PDB entry 7JWS | X-ray diffraction, 1.60 A resolution | chain A

== Chain A ==
Protein: Retinal dehydrogenase 1
From: Homo sapiens
UniProtKB: V9HW83 (V9HW83_HUMAN); numbering as in UniProt (aligned over 1-501)
Amino-acid sequence (501 residues; each row starts with the number of its first residue):
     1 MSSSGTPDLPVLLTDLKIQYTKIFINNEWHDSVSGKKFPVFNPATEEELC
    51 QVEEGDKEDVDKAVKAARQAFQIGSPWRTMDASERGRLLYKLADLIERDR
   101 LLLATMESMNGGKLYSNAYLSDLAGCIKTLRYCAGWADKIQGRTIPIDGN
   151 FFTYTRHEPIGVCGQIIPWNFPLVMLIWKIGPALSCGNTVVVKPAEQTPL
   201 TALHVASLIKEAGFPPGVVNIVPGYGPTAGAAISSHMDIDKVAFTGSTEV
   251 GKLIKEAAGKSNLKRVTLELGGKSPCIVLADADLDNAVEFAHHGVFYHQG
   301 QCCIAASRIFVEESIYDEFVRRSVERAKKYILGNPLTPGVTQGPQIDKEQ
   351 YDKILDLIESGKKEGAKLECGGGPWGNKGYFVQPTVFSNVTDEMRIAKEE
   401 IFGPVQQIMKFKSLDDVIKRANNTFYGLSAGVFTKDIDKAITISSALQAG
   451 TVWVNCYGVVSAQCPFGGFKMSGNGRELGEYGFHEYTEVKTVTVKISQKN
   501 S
Unresolved in the structure: 1-7
Sequence notes: engineered mutation Ser121 (Asn in V9HW83)
Ion coordination: ytterbium (III) ion: Asp283, Asp285
Small-molecule neighbours: VLY (1-methyl-5-phenyl-6-{[(1R)-1-phenylethyl]sulfanyl}-1,5-dihydro-4H-pyrazolo[3,4-d]pyrimidin-4-one): Ser121, Asp122, Gly125, Thr129, Phe171, Val174, Met175, Trp178, Tyr297, Cys302, Ile304, Gly458, Val460, Ser461, Ala462, Phe466
From the paper describing this entry:
  - binding site for VLY: Ser121, Gly125, Val174

== In short ==
Bound to chain A: compound VLY. Asp283 and Asp285 form the ytterbium (III) ion site. From the paper: a binding
site for VLY at Ser121, Gly125 and Val174.
Chain A is Retinal dehydrogenase 1 (Homo sapiens); the structure, Crystal structure of human ALDH1A1 bound to
compound (R)-28, was determined by X-ray diffraction, deposited together with 7JWT, 7JWU, 7JWV and 7JWW.
